1GD0 - chains B and C of the 3 polymer chains in the assembly; structure by X-ray diffraction, 1.50 A resolution.

# Chain B (and C)
Protein: Macrophage migration inhibitory factor
Source organism: Homo sapiens
Notes: chain C of this document is another copy of the same molecule, construct and numbering; everything in this record applies to it too
UniProtKB: P14174 (MIF_HUMAN); residues 1-114 here correspond to UniProt positions 2-115 (UniProt number = residue number + 1)
Sequence (122 residues; row label = number of the first residue in the row):
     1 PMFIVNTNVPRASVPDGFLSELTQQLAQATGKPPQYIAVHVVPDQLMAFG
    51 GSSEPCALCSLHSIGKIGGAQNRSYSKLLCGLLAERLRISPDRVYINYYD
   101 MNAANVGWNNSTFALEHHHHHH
Disordered / not traced: 115-122 (chain C: 119-122)
Construct notes: expression tag (115-122)
Curated features (UniProtKB/Swiss-Prot):
  - active site: Pro1 (Proton acceptor)
  - binding site (substrate): Lys32, Ile64, Asn97
  - modified residue: Lys77 (N6-acetyllysine)

# Interface between chain B and chain C
Residue-residue contacts - 60 pairs, chain B then chain C:
  Asn6(B) with His40(C)
  Gln45(B) with His40(C), hydrogen bond; Val42(C)
  Leu46(B) with Arg11(C); Leu19(C), hydrophobic; His40(C); Val41(C), hydrogen bond (backbone-backbone)
  Met47(B) with Leu19(C); Val39(C)
  Ala48(B) with Ala38(C); Val39(C), hydrogen bond (backbone-backbone)
  Phe49(B) with Gln35(C); Ile37(C); Ala38(C), hydrophobic; Trp108(C)
  Gly50(B) with Pro34(C); Gln35(C); Ile37(C), hydrogen bond (backbone-backbone)
  Gly51(B) with Thr23(C)
  Leu58(B) with Met2(C), hydrophobic; Ile4(C), hydrophobic; Ala38(C), hydrophobic
  Ile67(B) with Asn105(C)
  Asn72(B) with Ala104(C), hydrogen bond (side chain-backbone); Asn105(C); Thr112(C)
  Arg73(B) with Asn110(C); Ser111(C); Thr112(C); Ala114(C), hydrogen bond (side chain-backbone); His117(C), hydrogen bond (side chain-backbone); His118(C)
  Ser76(B) with Gly107(C); Asn110(C); Ser111(C), hydrogen bond (side chain-backbone); Thr112(C)
  Lys77(B) with Asn110(C), hydrogen bond (backbone-backbone)
  Cys80(B) with Asn110(C)
  Pro91(B) with Asn109(C), hydrogen bond (backbone-backbone); Asn110(C)
  Asp92(B) with Trp108(C), hydrogen bond (backbone-side chain); Asn109(C)
  Val94(B) with Gly107(C); Trp108(C)
  Tyr95(B) with Pro1(C); Met2(C), hydrophobic; Tyr36(C), hydrogen bond (side chain-backbone); Gly107(C); Trp108(C)
  Ile96(B) with Asn105(C); Val106(C); Gly107(C), hydrogen bond (backbone-backbone)
  Asn97(B) with Met2(C), hydrogen bond; His62(C); Met101(C); Asn105(C)
  Tyr98(B) with Met101(C); Asn105(C), hydrogen bond (backbone-backbone); Gly107(C)
  Tyr99(B) with His62(C), hydrogen bond
Interface residues without a listed pair, chain B (26 interface residues in all): Gly69, Gly81, Arg93
Interface residues without a listed pair, chain C (31 interface residues in all): Tyr99, Phe113

# Overview
26 residues of chain B face 31 of chain C across their interface, with 16 hydrogen bonds. Among the polar
pairs are Gln45(B)-His40(C), Asn72(B)-Ala104(C) and Arg73(B)-Ala114(C). Curated annotation (UniProt) lists
active-site residue Pro1(B) and 3 substrate-binding residues on chain B.
Both chains are Macrophage migration inhibitory factor (Homo sapiens). Entry 1GD0 (Human macrophage migration
inhibitory factor (mif)) was determined by X-ray diffraction (same publication as 1GCZ).
